Entry 3PAB (X-ray diffraction, 2.20 A resolution); this record covers chains A and F of the 3 polymer chains in the assembly.

[Chain A]
Molecule: H-2 class I histocompatibility antigen, K-B alpha chain
From: Mus musculus
Notes: fragment: Extracellular domain
UniProt: P01901 (HA1B_MOUSE); residues 1-278 here correspond to UniProt positions 22-299 (UniProt number = residue number + 21)
Chain sequence (279 residues; each row starts with the number of its first residue; numbering starts at 0):
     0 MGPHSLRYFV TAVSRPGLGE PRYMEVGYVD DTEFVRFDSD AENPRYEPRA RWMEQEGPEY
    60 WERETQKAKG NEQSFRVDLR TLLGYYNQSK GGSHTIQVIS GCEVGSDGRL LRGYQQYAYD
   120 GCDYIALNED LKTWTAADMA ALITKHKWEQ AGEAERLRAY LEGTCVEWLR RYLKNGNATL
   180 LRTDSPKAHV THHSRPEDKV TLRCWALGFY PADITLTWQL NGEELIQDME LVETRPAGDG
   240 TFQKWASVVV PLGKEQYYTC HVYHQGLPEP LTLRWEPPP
Construct notes: expression tag (0)
Disulfides: Cys101-Cys164, Cys203-Cys259
Curated features (UniProtKB/Swiss-Prot):
  - region: Glu275 to Pro278 (Connecting peptide)
  - glycosylation (N-linked (GlcNAc...) asparagine): Asn86, Asn176

[Chain F]
Molecule: Ovalbumin epitope, EIINFEKL
UniProt: P01012 (OVAL_CHICK); residues 1-8 here correspond to UniProt positions 258-265 (UniProt number = residue number + 257)
Chain sequence (8 residues; row label = number of the first residue in the row):
     1 EIINFEKL
Construct notes: engineered mutation Glu1 (Ser258 in P01012)

[Chain A / chain F interface]
Pairs across the interface (41):
  Leu5(A) - Glu1(F)
  Tyr7(A) - Glu1(F)  hydrogen bond (side chain-backbone)
  Tyr7(A) - Ile2(F)
  Val9(A) - Ile2(F)  hydrophobic
  Val9(A) - Phe5(F)  hydrophobic
  Glu24(A) - Ile2(F)
  Tyr45(A) - Ile2(F)
  Tyr59(A) - Glu1(F)  hydrogen bond
  Glu63(A) - Glu1(F)
  Lys66(A) - Ile2(F)  hydrogen bond (side chain-backbone)
  Lys66(A) - Asn4(F)
  Asn70(A) - Ile3(F)  hydrogen bond (side chain-backbone)
  Asn70(A) - Asn4(F)
  Asn70(A) - Phe5(F)  hydrogen bond (side chain-backbone)
  Ser73(A) - Lys7(F)
  Phe74(A) - Phe5(F)  hydrophobic
  Val76(A) - Lys7(F)
  Asp77(A) - Lys7(F)
  Asp77(A) - Leu8(F)  hydrogen bond (side chain-backbone)
  Thr80(A) - Leu8(F)
  Leu81(A) - Leu8(F)  hydrophobic
  Tyr84(A) - Leu8(F)  hydrogen bond (side chain-backbone)
  Val97(A) - Phe5(F)  hydrophobic
  Gln114(A) - Phe5(F)
  Tyr116(A) - Phe5(F)
  Tyr116(A) - Leu8(F)  hydrophobic
  Thr143(A) - Leu8(F)  hydrogen bond (side chain-backbone)
  Lys146(A) - Leu8(F)  hydrogen bond (side chain-backbone)
  Trp147(A) - Glu6(F)
  Trp147(A) - Lys7(F)  hydrogen bond (side chain-backbone)
  Trp147(A) - Leu8(F)  hydrophobic
  Glu152(A) - Glu6(F)
  Arg155(A) - Ile3(F)
  Arg155(A) - Asn4(F)  hydrogen bond (side chain-backbone)
  Arg155(A) - Glu6(F)
  Leu156(A) - Ile3(F)  hydrophobic
  Tyr159(A) - Glu1(F)  hydrogen bond (side chain-backbone)
  Tyr159(A) - Ile2(F)
  Tyr159(A) - Ile3(F)
  Thr163(A) - Glu1(F)
  Trp167(A) - Glu1(F)
Also at the interface, not in a pair above, chain A (32 interface residues in all): Tyr22, Ile95, Ser99, Tyr123

[Summary]
32 residues of chain A face 8 of chain F across their interface; the contacts include 12 hydrogen bonds. Among
the polar pairs are Tyr7(A)-Glu1(F), Tyr59(A)-Glu1(F) and Lys66(A)-Ile2(F).
Here chain A is H-2 class I histocompatibility antigen, K-B alpha chain (Mus musculus) and chain F is
Ovalbumin epitope, EIINFEKL. Entry 3PAB (Crystal Structure of H2-Kb in complex with a mutant of the chicken
ovalbumin epitope OVA-E1) was determined by X-ray diffraction (same publication as 3P9L and 3P9M).
